Entry 3OPY (X-ray diffraction, 3.05 A resolution); this record covers chains A and B of the 12 polymer chains in the assembly.

[Chain A]
Name: 6-phosphofructo-1-kinase alpha-subunit
From: Pichia pastoris
Notes: EC 2.7.1.11
Reference sequence: Q8NJU8 (Q8NJU8_PICPA); residues 1-989 here = UniProt positions 1-989
Amino-acid sequence (989 residues; each row starts with the number of its first residue):
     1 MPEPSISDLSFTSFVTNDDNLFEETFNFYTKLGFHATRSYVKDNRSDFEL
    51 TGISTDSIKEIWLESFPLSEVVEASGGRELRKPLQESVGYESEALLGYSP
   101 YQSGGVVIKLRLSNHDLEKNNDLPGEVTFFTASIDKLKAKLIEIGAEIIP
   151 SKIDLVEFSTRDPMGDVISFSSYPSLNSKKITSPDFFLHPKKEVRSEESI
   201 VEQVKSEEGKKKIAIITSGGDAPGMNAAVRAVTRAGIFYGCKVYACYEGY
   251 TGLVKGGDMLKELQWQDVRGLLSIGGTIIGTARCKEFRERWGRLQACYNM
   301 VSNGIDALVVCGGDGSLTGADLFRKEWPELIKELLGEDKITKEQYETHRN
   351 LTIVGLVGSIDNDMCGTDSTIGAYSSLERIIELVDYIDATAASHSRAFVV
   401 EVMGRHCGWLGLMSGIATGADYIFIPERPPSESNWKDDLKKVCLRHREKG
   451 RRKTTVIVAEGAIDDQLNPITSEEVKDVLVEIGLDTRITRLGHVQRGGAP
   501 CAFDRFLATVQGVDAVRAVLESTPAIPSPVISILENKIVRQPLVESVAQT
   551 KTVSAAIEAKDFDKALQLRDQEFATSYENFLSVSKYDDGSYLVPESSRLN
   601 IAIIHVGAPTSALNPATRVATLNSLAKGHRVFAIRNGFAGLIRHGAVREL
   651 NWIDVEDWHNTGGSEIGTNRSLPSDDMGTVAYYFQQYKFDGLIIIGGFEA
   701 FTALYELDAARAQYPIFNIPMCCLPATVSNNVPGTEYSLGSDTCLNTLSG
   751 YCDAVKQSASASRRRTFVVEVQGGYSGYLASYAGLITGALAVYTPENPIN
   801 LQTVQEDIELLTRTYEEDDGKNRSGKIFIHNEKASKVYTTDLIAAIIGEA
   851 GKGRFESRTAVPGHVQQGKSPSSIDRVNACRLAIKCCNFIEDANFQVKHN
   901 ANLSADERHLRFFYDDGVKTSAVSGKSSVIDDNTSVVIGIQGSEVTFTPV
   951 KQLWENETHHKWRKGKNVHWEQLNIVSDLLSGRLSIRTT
Disordered / not traced: 1-4, 43, 55, 75-76, 99, 103, 115-117, 153-154, 177, 187-207, 334-341, 761, 820-822, 963-966
Curated features (UniProtKB/Swiss-Prot):
  - region: Y586 to L599 (Interdomain linker)
  - active site: D361 (Proton acceptor)
  - binding site (ATP): G220, R283, C284, G313 to S316
  - binding site (Mg(2+)): D314
  - binding site (beta-D-fructose 6-phosphate): S359 to D361, R396, M403 to R405, E460, R487, H493 to R496
  - binding site (beta-D-fructose 2,6-bisphosphate): R670, T727 to N731, R765, Q772 to G774, E832, R858, H864 to Q867, R963

[Chain B]
Name: 6-phosphofructo-1-kinase beta-subunit
From: Pichia pastoris
Notes: EC 2.7.1.11
Reference sequence: Q8TGA0 (Q8TGA0_PICPA); numbering as in UniProt (aligned over 1-941)
Amino-acid sequence (941 residues; numbered 1 to 941; the number before each row is that of its first residue):
     1 MPDASLFNGTSFITLFAPNISLLQASIDFYTNFLGFAIRKNSNQKLFWLQ
    51 LEEDQNNVSIQLILDPEHAASVSQIDQNIRNLTRSLYRKDWRSIQSNIAF
   101 KSSSLSKLVKLLKDGGHPVQQSPNEISPFEVYTVDPLGSLIGFSGFKNPF
   151 AVNERSLLPKVSEEKAYRAEDDSEKLLNPVRKTIGVMTSGGDSPGMNPFV
   201 RAVVRAGIYKGCKVFCIHEGYEGLVRGGEKYIKETQWHDVRGWLVEGGTN
   251 IGTARCKEFRERSGRLKACKNMIDMGIDALIVCGGDGSLTGADRFRSEWP
   301 SLIEELLQTEQISQQQFNTHQNLNICGAVGSIDNDMSSTDATIGAFSSLD
   351 RICRAIDYIDATANSHSRAFIVEVMGRHCGWLGLLAGLATSADYILIPEK
   401 PASSREWQDQMCDIVGKHRARGKRKTIVIVAEGAISNDLSPISCDQVKDV
   451 LVNRLGLDTRVTTLGHVQRGGTAVAFDRIYATLQGVEAVNAVLECDADTP
   501 SPMIAIKEDQITRVPLVDAVELTQQVAKSIESRNFKKAISLRDSEFVEHM
   551 KNFISTNSADHVPPSLPLEKRKKIAIINVGAPAGGMNSAVYSMATYCMSR
   601 GHVPYAIHNGFSGLARHESVRSINWLDIEGWGSLGGSEIGTNRTLPNDAD
   651 IGMIAYFFEKYGFDGLILVGGFEAFISLHQLERARINYPSLRIPLVLIPA
   701 TISNNVPGTEYSLGSDTCLNSFMEYCDVIKQSAAATRNRVFVVEVQGGNS
   751 GYIATHAQLACGAQISYVPEEGISLAQLEMDINSLKESFANDQGKTKSGR
   801 LILKSENASKVLTTEVISTIIDDEASGRFDSKTAIPGHVQQGGIPSPMDR
   851 VRASRFAIRAVSFIERHSDRCQTFKNSISFRQTDEITSTAVVLGIHKSQL
   901 RFTPIRQLYDFESDVPRRMRKNIFWSNVREISDMLSGRTSL
Disordered / not traced: 1-4, 20, 22, 46-48, 84-93, 144, 156-179, 306-313, 364, 559, 737, 898, 921
Curated features (UniProtKB/Swiss-Prot):
  - region: A559 to K572 (Interdomain linker)
  - active site: D333 (Proton acceptor)
  - binding site (ATP): G191, R255, C256, G285 to S288, I395, K400 to R405, Q410, N557, S558
  - binding site (Mg(2+)): D286
  - binding site (beta-D-fructose 6-phosphate): S331 to D333, R368, M375 to R377, E432, R460, H466 to R469
  - binding site (beta-D-fructose 2,6-bisphosphate): R643, T701 to N705, R739, Q746 to G748, E806, K832, H838 to Q841, R918
Ligand contacts: ATP (adenosine-5'-triphosphate): D393, Y394, I395, K400, P401, A402, S403, S404, R405, Q410, I414, F553, I554, N557, S558

[How chain A and chain B interact]
Contacting residue pairs - 157 pairs, chain A then chain B:
  F26(A) - I878(B)  hydrophobic
  H35(A) - E659(B)
  A36(A) - E659(B)
  A36(A) - P689(B)
  A36(A) - I878(B)  hydrophobic
  T37(A) - E659(B)  hydrogen bond
  T37(A) - N687(B)
  T37(A) - Y688(B)
  T37(A) - P689(B)
  T37(A) - S690(B)
  R38(A) - N687(B)
  R38(A) - Y688(B)
  S39(A) - I686(B)  hydrogen bond (side chain-backbone)
  S39(A) - N687(B)  hydrogen bond (backbone-backbone)
  S39(A) - R692(B)
  S39(A) - I878(B)
  S46(A) - I686(B)
  D47(A) - I686(B)
  D47(A) - N687(B)
  F48(A) - N687(B)  hydrogen bond (backbone-side chain)
  E64(A) - Y656(B)
  F66(A) - Y656(B)  hydrophobic
  F66(A) - E659(B)
  F66(A) - K660(B)
  P67(A) - Y656(B)
  R78(A) - P564(B)
  R78(A) - L568(B)
  R78(A) - R571(B)
  K82(A) - Y605(B)
  P83(A) - Y661(B)
  L84(A) - Y605(B)  hydrophobic
  L84(A) - V620(B)
  L84(A) - R621(B)
  L84(A) - S622(B)
  L84(A) - Y661(B)  hydrophobic
  Q85(A) - E618(B)
  Q85(A) - Y661(B)  hydrogen bond
  E86(A) - R621(B)  salt bridge
  E86(A) - S622(B)  hydrogen bond
  Y90(A) - H617(B)
  A94(A) - H617(B)
  L95(A) - R616(B)
  L95(A) - H617(B)  hydrogen bond (backbone-side chain)
  L96(A) - R616(B)
  L96(A) - H617(B)
  L96(A) - E618(B)
  L96(A) - M653(B)  hydrophobic
  L96(A) - F657(B)  hydrophobic
  D221(A) - T362(B)
  D221(A) - A363(B)  hydrogen bond (side chain-backbone)
  G275(A) - A361(B)
  G276(A) - A361(B)
  G276(A) - T362(B)
  R379(A) - Y358(B)
  E382(A) - R354(B)  salt bridge
  E382(A) - Y358(B)  hydrogen bond
  L383(A) - V467(B)
  Y386(A) - R351(B)
  Y386(A) - R354(B)  hydrogen bond
  Y386(A) - V467(B)
  Y386(A) - G470(B)
  Y386(A) - G471(B)  hydrogen bond (backbone-backbone)
  I387(A) - H466(B)
  I387(A) - V467(B)  hydrophobic
  A389(A) - G247(B)
  A389(A) - G470(B)
  A389(A) - G471(B)  hydrogen bond (backbone-backbone)
  T390(A) - D192(B)
  T390(A) - G247(B)
  T390(A) - G248(B)
  T390(A) - H466(B)  hydrogen bond
  T390(A) - R469(B)
  T390(A) - G470(B)
  A391(A) - D192(B)
  A391(A) - G247(B)  hydrogen bond (backbone-backbone)
  A391(A) - G248(B)
  A391(A) - T249(B)
  A391(A) - N250(B)
  S393(A) - D192(B)
  F398(A) - H466(B)
  M403(A) - R460(B)
  E460(A) - R460(B)  salt bridge
  R487(A) - M375(B)  hydrogen bond
  R487(A) - G465(B)
  I488(A) - T463(B)  hydrogen bond (backbone-side chain)
  I488(A) - G465(B)
  T489(A) - T463(B)
  T489(A) - L464(B)  hydrogen bond (side chain-backbone)
  T489(A) - G465(B)
  T489(A) - H466(B)
  T489(A) - V467(B)
  R490(A) - T462(B)
  R490(A) - T463(B)  hydrogen bond (backbone-backbone)
  L491(A) - T462(B)  hydrogen bond (backbone-side chain)
  G492(A) - R460(B)
  G492(A) - V461(B)
  G492(A) - T462(B)
  H493(A) - I359(B)
  H493(A) - T362(B)  hydrogen bond
  H493(A) - F370(B)
  H493(A) - R460(B)
  H493(A) - T462(B)  hydrogen bond (backbone-side chain)
  V494(A) - A355(B)
  V494(A) - Y358(B)  hydrophobic
  V494(A) - I359(B)  hydrophobic
  V494(A) - T462(B)
  R496(A) - T362(B)
  G497(A) - Y358(B)
  G497(A) - A361(B)
  G497(A) - T362(B)
  G498(A) - Y358(B)
  G498(A) - A361(B)  hydrogen bond (backbone-backbone)
  P609(A) - S732(B)
  P609(A) - A735(B)  hydrophobic
  P609(A) - T736(B)
  G662(A) - Q731(B)
  S664(A) - A735(B)
  G667(A) - A735(B)
  T668(A) - A735(B)  hydrogen bond (backbone-backbone)
  T668(A) - T736(B)
  Y751(A) - P836(B)  hydrogen bond (side chain-backbone)
  A754(A) - V839(B)  hydrophobic
  V755(A) - V839(B)  hydrophobic
  Q757(A) - G635(B)
  Q757(A) - G636(B)
  Q757(A) - Q841(B)
  Q757(A) - G842(B)  hydrogen bond (side chain-backbone)
  Q757(A) - G843(B)
  S758(A) - H838(B)
  S758(A) - V839(B)
  S758(A) - Q841(B)
  S762(A) - G580(B)
  S762(A) - T641(B)  hydrogen bond (backbone-backbone)
  S762(A) - N642(B)
  S762(A) - R643(B)
  R763(A) - A581(B)
  R763(A) - R643(B)
  R763(A) - H838(B)
  A860(A) - P836(B)
  V861(A) - Y725(B)
  V861(A) - I835(B)  hydrogen bond (backbone-backbone)
  V861(A) - P836(B)
  P862(A) - Y725(B)  hydrogen bond (backbone-side chain)
  H864(A) - F741(B)
  H864(A) - K832(B)
  V865(A) - Y725(B)  hydrophobic
  V865(A) - V728(B)  hydrophobic
  V865(A) - I729(B)  hydrophobic
  Q867(A) - S732(B)  hydrogen bond
  G868(A) - V728(B)
  G868(A) - Q731(B)
  K869(A) - V245(B)
  K869(A) - T472(B)
  K869(A) - E724(B)  salt bridge
  K869(A) - D727(B)  salt bridge
  K869(A) - V728(B)
  K869(A) - Q731(B)
Interface residues without a listed pair, chain A (75 interface residues in all): I61, E93, E248, T281, R396, G663, F767
Interface residues without a listed pair, chain B (88 interface residues in all): S365, R368, E373, R377, E432, R478, P582, L614, A615, A655, T833, G837

[In short]
75 residues of chain A face 88 of chain B across their interface, with 29 hydrogen bonds and 5 salt bridges.
Among the polar pairs are E86(A)-R621(B), E382(A)-R354(B) and E460(A)-R460(B). Chain B binds ATP.
Here chain A is 6-phosphofructo-1-kinase alpha-subunit and chain B is 6-phosphofructo-1-kinase beta-subunit,
both from Pichia pastoris. Entry 3OPY (Crystal structure of Pichia pastoris phosphofructokinase in the
T-state) was determined by X-ray diffraction.
